PDB entry 2XQY | X-ray diffraction, 2.05 A resolution | chains G and L of the 3 polymer chains in the assembly

== Chain G ==
Protein: A13-D6.3 monoclonal antibody
Organism: Mus musculus
Notes: fragment: heavy chain of fab fragment; antibody fragment or engineered binder
Chain sequence (261 residues; numbered -5 to 250 plus 5 insertion-coded residues; the number before each row is that of its first residue; a row labelled like 82A-82C holds insertion residues (82A, then the next letters in order); numbers below 1 keep their minus sign (Arg-5 is residue -5)):
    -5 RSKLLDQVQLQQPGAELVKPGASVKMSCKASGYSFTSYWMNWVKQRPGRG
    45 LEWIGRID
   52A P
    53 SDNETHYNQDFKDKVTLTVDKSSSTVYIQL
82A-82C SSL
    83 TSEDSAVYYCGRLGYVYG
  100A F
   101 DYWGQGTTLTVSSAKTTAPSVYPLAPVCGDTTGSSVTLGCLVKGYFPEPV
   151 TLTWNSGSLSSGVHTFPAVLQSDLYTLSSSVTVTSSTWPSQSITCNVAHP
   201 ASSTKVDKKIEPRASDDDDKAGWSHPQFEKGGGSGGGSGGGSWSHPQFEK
Unresolved in the structure: -5 to 0, 130-131, 214-250
Disulfides: Cys22-Cys92, Cys140-Cys195
Glycans and other covalent adducts: N-acetylglucosamine (NAG) linked to Asn55

== Chain L ==
Protein: A13-D6.3 monoclonal antibody
Organism: Mus musculus
Notes: fragment: light chain of fab fragment; antibody fragment or engineered binder
Chain sequence (220 residues; each row starts with the number of its first residue; a row labelled like 27A-27D holds insertion residues (27A, then the next letters in order); numbers below 1 keep their minus sign (Arg-1 is residue -1)):
    -1 RSDIVLTQSPASLALSLGQRATISCRASK
27A-27D SVST
    28 SGYSYMYWYQQKPGQPPKLLIYLASNLESGVPARFSGSGSGTDFTLNIHP
    78 VEEEDAATYYCQHSRELPWTFGGGTKLEINRADAAPTVSIFPPSSEQLTS
   128 GGASVVCFLNNFYPKDINVKWKIDGSERQNGVLNSWTDQDSKDSTYSMSS
   178 TLTLTKDEYERHNSYTCEATHKTSTSPIVKSFNRNEC
Unresolved in the structure: -1 to 0
Disulfides: Cys23-Cys88, Cys134-Cys194

== Chain G / chain L interface ==
Residue-residue contacts (79; chain G residue first):
  Asn35(G) - Trp96(L)
  Gln39(G) - Gln38(L)  hydrogen bond
  Gln39(G) - Tyr87(L)
  Arg43(G) - Tyr87(L)
  Leu45(G) - Pro44(L)  hydrophobic
  Leu45(G) - Tyr87(L)  hydrophobic
  Leu45(G) - Phe98(L)  hydrophobic
  Trp47(G) - Leu94(L)  hydrophobic
  Trp47(G) - Trp96(L)
  Arg50(G) - Trp96(L)
  Asn60(G) - Pro95(L)
  Tyr91(G) - Gln38(L)  hydrogen bond
  Tyr91(G) - Gln42(L)  hydrogen bond (side chain-backbone)
  Tyr91(G) - Pro43(L)  hydrophobic
  Leu95(G) - Trp96(L)  hydrophobic
  Val98(G) - Tyr34(L)  hydrogen bond (backbone-side chain)
  Val98(G) - Tyr49(L)  hydrophobic
  Val98(G) - Leu50(L)
  Tyr99(G) - Tyr34(L)
  Tyr99(G) - Ser91(L)  hydrogen bond (backbone-side chain)
  Tyr99(G) - Trp96(L)  hydrophobic
  Gly100(G) - Tyr34(L)
  Gly100(G) - Tyr36(L)
  Phe100A(G) - Tyr36(L)  hydrogen bond (backbone-side chain)
  Phe100A(G) - Leu46(L)
  Phe100A(G) - Gln89(L)
  Phe100A(G) - Trp96(L)  hydrophobic
  Phe100A(G) - Phe98(L)  hydrophobic
  Asp101(G) - Glu55(L)
  Trp103(G) - Tyr36(L)  hydrophobic
  Trp103(G) - Pro43(L)  hydrophobic
  Trp103(G) - Pro44(L)  hydrogen bond (side chain-backbone)
  Gly104(G) - Pro43(L)
  Gln105(G) - Pro43(L)
  Tyr122(G) - Ser121(L)
  Tyr122(G) - Gln124(L)
  Tyr122(G) - Ser127(L)  hydrogen bond
  Pro123(G) - Ser121(L)
  Pro123(G) - Glu123(L)
  Leu124(G) - Phe118(L)  hydrophobic
  Leu124(G) - Val133(L)  hydrophobic
  Ala125(G) - Phe118(L)
  Val127(G) - Ile117(L)
  Val127(G) - Pro119(L)
  Val127(G) - Phe209(L)  hydrophobic
  Val127(G) - Cys214(L)
  Cys128(G) - Cys214(L)  disulfide
  Thr137(G) - Ser116(L)
  Thr137(G) - Phe118(L)
  Gly139(G) - Phe135(L)
  Leu141(G) - Ser131(L)
  Lys143(G) - Gln124(L)
  Lys143(G) - Ser131(L)
  Lys143(G) - Thr180(L)
  His164(G) - Asn137(L)
  His164(G) - Asn138(L)  hydrogen bond
  His164(G) - Asp167(L)
  His164(G) - Ser174(L)  hydrogen bond
  Thr165(G) - Thr164(L)
  Phe166(G) - Phe135(L)  hydrophobic
  Phe166(G) - Asn137(L)
  Phe166(G) - Ser162(L)
  Phe166(G) - Thr164(L)
  Phe166(G) - Ser174(L)
  Phe166(G) - Met175(L)
  Phe166(G) - Ser176(L)
  Pro167(G) - Ser162(L)  hydrogen bond (backbone-side chain)
  Pro167(G) - Trp163(L)
  Val169(G) - Asn161(L)
  Val169(G) - Ser162(L)
  Gln171(G) - Leu160(L)
  Ser178(G) - Phe135(L)
  Ser178(G) - Ser176(L)  hydrogen bond
  Ser179(G) - Phe135(L)
  Ser180(G) - Phe135(L)
  Ser180(G) - Asn137(L)  hydrogen bond
  Lys208(G) - Glu123(L)
  Arg213(G) - Pro119(L)  hydrogen bond (side chain-backbone)
  Arg213(G) - Pro120(L)  hydrogen bond (side chain-backbone)
Also at the interface, not in a pair above, chain G (45 interface residues in all): Val37, Gly44, Glu46, His58, Tyr59, Pro126, Leu138
Also at the interface, not in a pair above, chain L (44 interface residues in all): Gly41
Inter-chain disulfides: Cys128(G)-Cys214(L)

== In short ==
45 residues of chain G and 44 residues of chain L are in contact; the contacts include 1 disulfide bond and 15
hydrogen bonds. Polar contacts include Gln39(G)-Gln38(L), Tyr91(G)-Gln38(L) and Tyr91(G)-Gln42(L).
N-acetylglucosamine is covalently linked to Asn55(G).
Chain G is A13-D6.3 monoclonal antibody and chain L is A13-D6.3 monoclonal antibody, both from Mus musculus;
the structure, Crystal structure of pseudorabies core fragment of glycoprotein H in complex with fab D6.3, was
determined by X-ray diffraction.
